8AS2 - chains A and H of the 4 polymer chains in the assembly; structure by X-ray diffraction, 3.20 A resolution.

== Chain A ==
Protein: Beta-arrestin-1
From: Homo sapiens
Reference sequence: P49407 (ARRB1_HUMAN); residue numbers follow UniProt; this construct covers 1-359
Sequence (359 residues; each row starts with the number of its first residue):
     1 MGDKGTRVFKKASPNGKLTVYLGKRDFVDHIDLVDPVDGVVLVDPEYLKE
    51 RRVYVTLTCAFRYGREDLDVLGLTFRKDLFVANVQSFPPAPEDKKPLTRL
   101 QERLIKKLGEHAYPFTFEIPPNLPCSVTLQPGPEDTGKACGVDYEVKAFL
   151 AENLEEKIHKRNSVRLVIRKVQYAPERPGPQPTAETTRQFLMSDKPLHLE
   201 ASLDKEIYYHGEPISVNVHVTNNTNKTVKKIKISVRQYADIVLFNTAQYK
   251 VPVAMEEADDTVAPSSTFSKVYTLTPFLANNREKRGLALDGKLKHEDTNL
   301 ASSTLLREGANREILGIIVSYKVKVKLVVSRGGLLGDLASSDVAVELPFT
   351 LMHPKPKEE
Unresolved in the structure: 1-5, 358-359
Sequence notes: engineered mutation Leu-150 (Cys in P49407), Val-242 (Cys in P49407), Val-251 (Cys in P49407), Ser-269 (Cys in P49407)
Swiss-Prot annotation at these positions:
  - binding site (1D-myo-inositol hexakisphosphate): Lys-250, Met-255, Lys-324, Lys-326
  - modified residue: Tyr-47 (Phosphotyrosine)
  - mutagenesis: Arg-169 (R169E: Constitutive active; enables phosphorylation-independent binding to GPCRs)

== Chain H ==
Protein: Fab30 heavy chain
From: Phage display vector pTDisp
Sequence (233 residues; numbered 17 to 249; the number before each row is that of its first residue):
    17 VQLVESGGGLVQPGGSLRLSCAASGFNVYSSSIHWVRQAPGKGLEWVASI
    67 SSYYGYTYYADSVKGRFTISADTSKNTAYLQMNSLRAEDTAVYYCARSRQ
   117 FWYSGLDYWGQGTLVTVSSASTKGPSVFPLAPSSKSTSGGTAALGCLVKD
   167 YFPEPVTVSWNSGALTSGVHTFPAVLQSSGLYSLSSVVTVPSSSLGTQTY
   217 ICNVNHKPSNTKVDKKVEPKSCDKTHHHHHHHH
Unresolved in the structure: 237-249
Disulfide bonds: Cys-37/Cys-111, Cys-162/Cys-218

== How chain A and chain H interact ==
Contacting residue pairs (28; chain A residue first):
  His-210(A) / Phe-117(H)
  Gly-211(A) / Tyr-45(H)
  Gly-211(A) / Ser-46(H)  hydrogen bond (backbone-backbone)
  Gly-211(A) / Tyr-69(H)
  Glu-212(A) / Asn-43(H)
  Pro-213(A) / Asn-43(H)
  Thr-275(A) / Tyr-45(H)
  Pro-276(A) / Tyr-69(H)
  Phe-277(A) / Tyr-45(H)
  Phe-277(A) / Ser-68(H)
  Phe-277(A) / Tyr-69(H)
  Leu-278(A) / Tyr-69(H)
  Leu-278(A) / Tyr-70(H)  hydrophobic
  Ala-279(A) / Tyr-69(H)  hydrogen bond (backbone-backbone)
  Ala-279(A) / Tyr-70(H)
  Ala-279(A) / Gly-71(H)
  Arg-282(A) / Tyr-70(H)  hydrogen bond (side chain-backbone)
  Arg-282(A) / Tyr-72(H)  hydrogen bond
  Asp-297(A) / Tyr-70(H)  hydrogen bond (backbone-side chain)
  Asp-297(A) / Tyr-72(H)
  Thr-298(A) / Tyr-70(H)
  Asn-299(A) / Tyr-69(H)
  Asn-299(A) / Tyr-70(H)  hydrogen bond (backbone-side chain)
  Asn-299(A) / Phe-117(H)
  Leu-300(A) / Tyr-69(H)  hydrogen bond (backbone-side chain)
  His-353(A) / Phe-117(H)
  His-353(A) / Trp-118(H)
  Pro-354(A) / Arg-115(H)

== In short ==
The interface between chain A and chain H involves 16 residues on one side and 11 on the other; the contacts
include 7 hydrogen bonds. Polar pairs include Arg-282(A)/Tyr-70(H), Arg-282(A)/Tyr-72(H) and
Asp-297(A)/Tyr-70(H).
Chain A is Beta-arrestin-1 (Homo sapiens) and chain H is Fab30 heavy chain (Phage display vector pTDisp); the
structure, Structure of arrestin2 in complex with 4P CCR5 phosphopeptide and Fab30, was determined by X-ray
diffraction (same publication as 8AS3 and 8AS4).
